Entry 2MS0 (solution NMR); this record covers chains A and C of the 3 polymer chains in the assembly.

Chain A:
Protein: Nucleocapsid protein p10
From: Murine leukemia virus
UniProtKB: P03355 (POL_MLVMS); residues 1-56 here correspond to UniProt positions 479-534 (UniProt number = residue number + 478)
Chain sequence (56 residues; row label = number of the first residue in the row):
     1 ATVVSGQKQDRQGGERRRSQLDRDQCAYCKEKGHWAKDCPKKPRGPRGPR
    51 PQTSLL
Not modelled in the structure: 56
Ion coordination: Zn2+: C26, C29, H34, C39

Chain C:
Protein: Nucleocapsid protein p10
From: Murine leukemia virus
UniProtKB: P03355 (POL_MLVMS); residues 101-156 here correspond to UniProt positions 479-534 (UniProt number = residue number + 378)
Chain sequence (56 residues; numbered 101 to 156; the number before each row is that of its first residue):
   101 ATVVSGQKQDRQGGERRRSQLDRDQCAYCKEKGHWAKDCPKKPRGPRGPR
   151 PQTSLL
Ion coordination: Zn2+: C126, C129, H134, C139

Interface between chain A and chain C:
Contacting residue pairs (13):
  T2(A) - K108(C)
  V4(A) - Q109(C)
  S5(A) - Q107(C)
  G6(A) - G106(C)
  G6(A) - Q107(C)
  G6(A) - K108(C)
  Q7(A) - V104(C)
  Q7(A) - S105(C)
  Q7(A) - G106(C)
  K8(A) - S105(C)
  K8(A) - D110(C)
  Q9(A) - S105(C)
  D10(A) - S105(C)
Other interface residues (no listed pair), chain C (8 interface residues in all): Q112

In short:
Chain A and chain C each contribute 8 residues to their interface. C26(A), C29(A), H34(A) and C39(A)
coordinate Zn2+.
Chain A and chain C are both Nucleocapsid protein p10 (Murine leukemia virus); the structure, Solution NMR
structure pf tRNApro:MLV-Nucleocapsid (1:2) Complex, was determined by solution NMR, deposited together with
2MQV and 2MS1.
